PDB entry 7KU7 | electron microscopy, 3.40 A resolution | chains D and E of the 12 polymer chains in the assembly

# Chain D (and E)
Protein: integrase
Organism: Rous sarcoma virus (strain Schmidt-Ruppin A)
Notes: EC 2.7.7.-; chain E of this document is another copy of the same molecule, construct and numbering; everything in this record applies to it too
UniProt: P03354 (POL_RSVP); residues 1-278 here correspond to UniProt positions 1281-1558 (UniProt number = residue number + 1280)
Amino-acid sequence (278 residues; row label = number of the first residue in the row):
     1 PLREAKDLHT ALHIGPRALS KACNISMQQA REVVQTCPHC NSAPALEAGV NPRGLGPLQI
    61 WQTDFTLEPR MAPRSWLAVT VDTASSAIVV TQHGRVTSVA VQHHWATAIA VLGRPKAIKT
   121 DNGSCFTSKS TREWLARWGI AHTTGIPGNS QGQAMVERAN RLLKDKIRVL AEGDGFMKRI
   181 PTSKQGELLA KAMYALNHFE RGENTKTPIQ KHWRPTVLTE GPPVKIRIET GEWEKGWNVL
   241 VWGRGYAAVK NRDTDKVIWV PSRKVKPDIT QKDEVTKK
Unresolved in the structure: 1-51, 215-220, 270-278 (chain E: 270-278)
Construct notes: conflict Lys166 (Arg1446 in P03354)
What the authors report for this chain:
  - mutagenesis - R263A: abolished binding to octameric CSC
  - mutagenesis - R263K: decreased binding to octameric CSC
  - mutagenesis - S262R: decreased binding to octameric CSC intasomes
  - mutagenesis - S262P: abolished expression

# How chain D and chain E interact
Pairs across the interface (9; chain D residue first):
  Trp242(D) - Glu229(E)
  Trp242(D) - Thr230(E)
  Trp242(D) - Gly231(E)
  Arg244(D) - Glu229(E)  salt bridge
  Arg244(D) - Gly231(E)
  Gly245(D) - Ala45(E)
  Tyr246(D) - Ser42(E)  hydrogen bond (side chain-backbone)
  Tyr246(D) - Ala43(E)
  Tyr246(D) - Ala45(E)  hydrophobic
Other interface residues (no listed pair), chain D (5 interface residues in all): Gly243

# Overview
5 residues of chain D face 6 of chain E across their interface; the contacts include 1 hydrogen bond and 1
salt bridge. Among the polar pairs are Arg244(D)-Glu229(E) and Tyr246(D)-Ser42(E). The paper reports that
R263A of chain D abolishes binding to octameric CSC; R263K of chain D reduces binding to octameric CSC; 4
substitutions were tested in all.
Chain D and chain E are both integrase (Rous sarcoma virus (strain Schmidt-Ruppin A)); the structure, Cryo-EM
structure of Rous sarcoma virus cleaved synaptic complex (CSC) with HIV-1 integrase strand transfer inhibitor
..., was determined by electron microscopy, deposited together with 7JN3 and 7KUI.
